8GZN - chains A and B of the 13 polymer chains in the assembly; structure by electron microscopy, 3.60 A resolution.

== Chain A (and B) ==
Protein: Immunoglobulin heavy constant mu
Source organism: Homo sapiens
Notes: chain B of this document is another copy of the same molecule, construct and numbering; everything in this record applies to it too
UniProtKB: P01871 (IGHM_HUMAN); residues 124-576 here correspond to UniProt positions 1-453 (UniProt number = residue number - 123)
Chain sequence (453 residues; numbered 124 to 576; the number before each row is that of its first residue):
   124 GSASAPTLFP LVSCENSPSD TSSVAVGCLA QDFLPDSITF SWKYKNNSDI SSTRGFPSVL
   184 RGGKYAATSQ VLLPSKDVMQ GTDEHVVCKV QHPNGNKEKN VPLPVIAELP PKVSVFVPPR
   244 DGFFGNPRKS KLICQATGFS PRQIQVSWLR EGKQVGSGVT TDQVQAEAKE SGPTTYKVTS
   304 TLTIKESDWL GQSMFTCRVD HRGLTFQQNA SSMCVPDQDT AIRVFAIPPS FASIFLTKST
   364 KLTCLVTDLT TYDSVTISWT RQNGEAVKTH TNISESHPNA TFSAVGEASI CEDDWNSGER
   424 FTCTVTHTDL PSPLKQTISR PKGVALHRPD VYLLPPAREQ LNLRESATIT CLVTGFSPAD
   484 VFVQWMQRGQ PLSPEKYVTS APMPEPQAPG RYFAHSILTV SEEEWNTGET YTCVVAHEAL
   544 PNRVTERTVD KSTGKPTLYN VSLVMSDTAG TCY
Unresolved in the structure: 124-444 (chain B: 124-344, 572-576)
Cystine bridges: C474-C536
Swiss-Prot annotation at these positions:
  - glycosylation (N-linked (GlcNAc...) asparagine): N169 (complex), N332 (complex), N395, N402
Reported in the primary citation:
  - self-association interface (contacts with another copy of this molecule); pairs are residue here / residue on that copy: C414-C414 (disulfide), Y562, Y562

== How chain A and chain B interact ==
Contacting residue pairs (41; chain A residue first):
  Y455(A) - E462(B)
  Y455(A) - Q463(B)  hydrogen bond
  L457(A) - L457(B)  hydrophobic
  L457(A) - P458(B)
  P458(A) - L457(B)
  E462(A) - Y455(B)
  Q463(A) - Y455(B)
  E498(A) - P509(B)
  E498(A) - Q510(B)
  K499(A) - Q510(B)
  V501(A) - P509(B)
  E508(A) - T522(B)
  P509(A) - V501(B)  hydrophobic
  Q510(A) - T522(B)
  F516(A) - V501(B)  hydrophobic
  H518(A) - H518(B)  hydrogen bond
  H518(A) - I520(B)
  T522(A) - Q510(B)
  K558(A) - G557(B)
  K558(A) - K558(B)  hydrogen bond (side chain-backbone)
  T560(A) - T560(B)  hydrogen bond (backbone-backbone)
  T560(A) - L561(B)  hydrogen bond (backbone-backbone)
  Y562(A) - L561(B)
  Y562(A) - Y562(B)  hydrophobic
  Y562(A) - N563(B)  hydrogen bond (backbone-backbone)
  N563(A) - N563(B)  hydrogen bond
  V564(A) - N563(B)
  V564(A) - V564(B)
  V564(A) - S565(B)  hydrogen bond (backbone-backbone)
  S565(A) - S565(B)
  L566(A) - S565(B)
  V567(A) - V567(B)  hydrophobic
  M568(A) - V567(B)
  M568(A) - M568(B)
  M568(A) - S569(B)
  S569(A) - M568(B)
  S569(A) - S569(B)  hydrogen bond (side chain-backbone)
  S569(A) - D570(B)
  S569(A) - T571(B)
  D570(A) - S569(B)
  D570(A) - D570(B)
Also at the interface, not in a pair above, chain A (31 interface residues in all): L456, Y500, I520, P559, L561, T571
Also at the interface, not in a pair above, chain B (31 interface residues in all): A460, L466, E468, E498, F516, P559, L566

== In short ==
Chain A and chain B each contribute 31 residues to their interface; the contacts include 9 hydrogen bonds.
Among the polar pairs are Y455(A)-Q463(B), H518(A)-H518(B) and K558(A)-K558(B). From the paper: a
self-association interface involving C414(A) and Y562(A).
Both chains are Immunoglobulin heavy constant mu (Homo sapiens). Entry 8GZN (IgM-var2CSA complex) was
determined by electron microscopy.
